Entry 5LJ3 (electron microscopy, 3.80 A resolution); this record covers chains I and D of the 38 polymer chains in the assembly.

== Chain I ==
Molecule: Intron of UBC4 pre-mRNA
Organism: Saccharomyces cerevisiae
Sequence (76 nucleotides; numbered 1 to 76; the number before each row is that of its first residue):
     1 GUAUGUCUAAAGUUAUGGCCACGUUUCAAAUGCGUGCUUUUUUUUUAAAA
    51 CUUAUGCUCUUAUUUACUAACAAAAU
Disordered / not traced: 11-53
From the paper describing this entry:
  - contacts within the chain: U68/A70 (hydrogen bond)

== Chain D ==
Protein: Protein CWC16
Organism: Saccharomyces cerevisiae
Reference sequence: P28320 (CWC16_YEAST); numbering as in UniProt (aligned over 1-278)
Chain sequence (278 residues; numbered 1 to 278; the number before each row is that of its first residue):
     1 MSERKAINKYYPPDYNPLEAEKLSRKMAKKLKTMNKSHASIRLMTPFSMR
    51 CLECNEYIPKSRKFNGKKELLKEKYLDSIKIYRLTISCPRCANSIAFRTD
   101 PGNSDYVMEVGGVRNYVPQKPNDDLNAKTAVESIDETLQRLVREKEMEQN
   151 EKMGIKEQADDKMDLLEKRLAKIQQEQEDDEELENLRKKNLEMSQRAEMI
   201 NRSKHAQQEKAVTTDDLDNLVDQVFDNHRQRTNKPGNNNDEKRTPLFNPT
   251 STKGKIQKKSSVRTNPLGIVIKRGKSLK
Disordered / not traced: 1, 116-278
Bound ions: Zn2+: Cys-51, Cys-54
Swiss-Prot annotation at these positions:
  - motif (Nuclear localization signal): Lys-242 to Lys-258, Ser-260 to Lys-278
  - binding site (Zn(2+)): Cys-51, Cys-54, Cys-88, Cys-91
From the paper describing this entry:
  - binding site for Intron of UBC4 pre-mRNA (chain I): Arg-4

== Interface between chain I and chain D ==
Contacting residue pairs - 19 pairs, chain I then chain D:
  G1(I) / Arg-4(D)  hydrogen bond to the sugar
  U2(I) / Arg-4(D)  hydrogen bond to the base
  G56(I) / Lys-26(D)  hydrogen bond to the base
  U58(I) / Arg-25(D)  hydrogen bond to the base
  C59(I) / Arg-25(D)  base contact
  U65(I) / Ala-39(D)  hydrogen bond to the base
  U65(I) / Lys-68(D)  base contact
  U65(I) / Glu-69(D)  base contact
  U65(I) / Leu-70(D)  hydrogen bond to the base
  U65(I) / Lys-80(D)  sugar contact
  U65(I) / Tyr-82(D)  hydrogen bond to the phosphate
  A66(I) / Lys-68(D)  hydrogen bond to the phosphate
  A66(I) / Lys-80(D)  salt bridge to the phosphate
  A66(I) / Tyr-82(D)  hydrogen bond to the phosphate
  C67(I) / Ile-41(D)  phosphate contact
  C67(I) / Lys-68(D)  salt bridge to the phosphate
  U68(I) / Ile-41(D)  phosphate contact
  U68(I) / Arg-42(D)  hydrogen bond to the phosphate
  A69(I) / Arg-42(D)  phosphate contact
Interface residues without a listed pair, chain I (12 interface residues in all): C57, U64
Interface residues without a listed pair, chain D (13 interface residues in all): His-38, Lys-63

== In short ==
12 residues of chain I and 13 residues of chain D are in contact; the contacts include 10 hydrogen bonds and 2
salt bridges. Polar contacts include U2(I)/Arg-4(D), G56(I)/Lys-26(D) and U58(I)/Arg-25(D). From the paper: a
binding site for Intron of UBC4 pre-mRNA (chain I) at Arg-4(D); contacts within the chain involving A70(I) and
U68(I).
Chain I is Intron of UBC4 pre-mRNA and chain D is Protein CWC16, both from Saccharomyces cerevisiae; the
structure, Structure of the core of the yeast spliceosome immediately after branching, was determined by
electron microscopy (same publication as 5LJ5).
